PDB entry 6IGM | electron microscopy, 4.00 A resolution | chains E and H of the 9 polymer chains in the assembly

[Chain E]
Protein: RuvB-like 1
Organism: Homo sapiens
Notes: EC 3.6.4.12
Reference sequence: Q9Y265 (RUVB1_HUMAN); residues 1-456 here = UniProt positions 1-456
Sequence (456 residues; row label = number of the first residue in the row):
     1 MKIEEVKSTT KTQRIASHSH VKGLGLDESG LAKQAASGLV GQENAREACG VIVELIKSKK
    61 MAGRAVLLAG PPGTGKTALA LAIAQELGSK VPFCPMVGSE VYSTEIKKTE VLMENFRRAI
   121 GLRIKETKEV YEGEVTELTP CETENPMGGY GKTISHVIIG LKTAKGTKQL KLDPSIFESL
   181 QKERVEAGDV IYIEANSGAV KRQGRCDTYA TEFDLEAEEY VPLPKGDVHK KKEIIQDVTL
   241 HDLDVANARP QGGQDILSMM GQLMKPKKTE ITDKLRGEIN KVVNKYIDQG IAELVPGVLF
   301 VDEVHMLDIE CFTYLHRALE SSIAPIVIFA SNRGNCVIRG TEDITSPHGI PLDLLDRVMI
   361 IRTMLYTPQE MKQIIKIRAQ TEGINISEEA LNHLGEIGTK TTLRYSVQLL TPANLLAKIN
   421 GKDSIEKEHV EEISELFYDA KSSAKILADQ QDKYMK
Unresolved in the structure: 1-11, 141-152, 195-218, 252-267, 444-456
UniProt features mapped onto this chain:
  - binding site (ATP): Gly70 to Thr77
  - modified residue: Lys453 (N6-acetyllysine)
  - cross-link (Glycyl lysine isopeptide (Lys-Gly)): Lys2 (interchain with G-Cter in SUMO2), Lys225 (interchain with G-Cter in SUMO1), Lys445 (interchain with G-Cter in SUMO2)
  - mutagenesis: Lys76 (K76M: No effect on interaction with NOPCHAP1), Asp302 (D302N: Abolishes ATPase activity; inhibition of MYC- and CTNNB1-mediated transformation), Glu303 (E303Q: Reduces ATPase activity. Decreases interaction with NOPCHAP1. No effect on formation of RUVBL1-RUVBL2 heteromeric complex)

[Chain H]
Protein: Helicase SRCAP
Organism: Homo sapiens
Notes: EC 3.6.4.-
Reference sequence: Q6ZRS2 (SRCAP_HUMAN); numbering as in UniProt (aligned over 1-3230)
Sequence (3230 residues; row label = number of the first residue in the row):
     1 MQSSPSPAHP QLPVLQTQMV SDGMTGSNPV SPASSSSPAS SGAGGISPQH IAQDSSLDGP
    61 PGPPDGATVP LEGFSLSQAA DLANKGPKWE KSHAEIAEQA KHEAEIETRI AELRKEGFWS
   121 LKRLPKVPEP PRPKGHWDYL CEEMQWLSAD FAQERRWKRG VARKVVRMVI RHHEEQRQKE
   181 ERARREEQAK LRRIASTMAK DVRQFWSNVE KVVQFKQQSR LEEKRKKALD LHLDFIVGQT
   241 EKYSDLLSQS LNQPLTSSKA GSSPCLGSSS AASSPPPPAS RLDDEDGDFQ PQEDEEEDDE
   301 ETIEVEEQQE GNDAEAQRRE IELLRREGEL PLEELLRSLP PQLLEGPSSP SQTPSSHDSD
   361 TRDGPEEGAE EEPPQVLEIK PPPSAVTQRN KQPWHPDEDD EEFTANEEEA EDEEDTIAAE
   421 EQLEGEVDHA MELSELAREG ELSMEELLQQ YAGAYAPGSG SSEDEDEDEV DANSSDCEPE
   481 GPVEAEEPPQ EDSSSQSDSV EDRSEDEEDE HSEEEETSGS SASEESESEE SEDAQSQSQA
   541 DEEEEDDDFG VEYLLARDEE QSEADAGSGP PTPGPTTLGP KKEITDIAAA AESLQPKGYT
   601 LATTQVKTPI PLLLRGQLRE YQHIGLDWLV TMYEKKLNGI LADEMGLGKT IQTISLLAHL
   661 ACEKGNWGPH LIIVPTSVML NWEMELKRWC PSFKILTYYG AQKERKLKRQ GWTKPNAFHV
   721 CITSYKLVLQ DHQAFRRKNW RYLILDEAQN IKNFKSQRWQ SLLNFNSQRR LLLTGTPLQN
   781 SLMELWSLMH FLMPHVFQSH REFKEWFSNP LTGMIEGSQE YNEGLVKRLH KVLRPFLLRR
   841 VKVDVEKQMP KKYEHVIRCR LSKRQRCLYD DFMAQTTTKE TLATGHFMSV INILMQLRKV
   901 CNHPNLFDPR PVTSPFITPG ICFSTASLVL RATDVHPLQR IDMGRFDLIG LEGRVSRYEA
   961 DTFLPRHRLS RRVLLEVATA PDPPPRPKPV KMKVNRMLQP VPKQEGRTVV VVNNPRAPLG
  1021 PVPVRPPPGP ELSAQPTPGP VPQVLPASLM VSASPAGPPL IPASRPPGPV LLPPLQPNSG
  1081 SLPQVLPSPL GVLSGTSRPP TPTLSLKPTP PAPVRLSPAP PPGSSSLLKP LTVPPGYTFP
  1141 PAAATTTSTT TATATTTAVP APTPAPQRLI LSPDMQARLP SGEVVSIGQL ASLAQRPVAN
  1201 AGGSKPLTFQ IQGNKLTLTG AQVRQLAVGQ PRPLQRNVVH LVSAGGQHHL ISQPAHVALI
  1261 QAVAPTPGPT PVSVLPSSTP STTPAPTGLS LPLAANQVPP TMVNNTGVVK IVVRQAPRDG
  1321 LTPVPPLAPA PRPPSSGLPA VLNPRPTLTP GRLPTPTLGT ARAPMPTPTL VRPLLKLVHS
  1381 PSPEVSASAP GAAPLTISSP LHVPSSLPGP ASSPMPIPNS SPLASPVSST VSVPLSSSLP
  1441 ISVPTTLPAP ASAPLTIPIS APLTVSASGP ALLTSVTPPL APVVPAAPGP PSLAPSGASP
  1501 SASALTLGLA TAPSLSSSQT PGHPLLLAPT SSHVPGLNST VAPACSPVLV PASALASPFP
  1561 SAPNPAPAQA SLLAPASSAS QALATPLAPM AAPQTAILAP SPAPPLAPLP VLAPSPGAAP
  1621 VLASSQTPVP VMAPSSTPGT SLASASPVPA PTPVLAPSST QTMLPAPVPS PLPSPASTQT
  1681 LALAPALAPT LGGSSPSQTL SLGTGNPQGP FPTQTLSLTP ASSLVPTPAQ TLSLAPGPPL
  1741 GPTQTLSLAP APPLAPASPV GPAPAHTLTL APASSSASLL APASVQTLTL SPAPVPTLGP
  1801 AAAQTLALAP ASTQSPASQA SSLVVSASGA APLPVTMVSR LPVSKDEPDT LTLRSGPPSP
  1861 PSTATSFGGP RPRRQPPPPP RSPFYLDSLE EKRKRQRSER LERIFQLSEA HGALAPVYGT
  1921 EVLDFCTLPQ PVASPIGPRS PGPSHPTFWT YTEAAHRAVL FPQQRLDQLS EIIERFIFVM
  1981 PPVEAPPPSL HACHPPPWLA PRQAAFQEQL ASELWPRARP LHRIVCNMRT QFPDLRLIQY
  2041 DCGKLQTLAV LLRQLKAEGH RVLIFTQMTR MLDVLEQFLT YHGHLYLRLD GSTRVEQRQA
  2101 LMERFNADKR IFCFILSTRS GGVGVNLTGA DTVVFYDSDW NPTMDAQAQD RCHRIGQTRD
  2161 VHIYRLISER TVEENILKKA NQKRMLGDMA IEGGNFTTAY FKQQTIRELF DMPLEEPSSS
  2221 SVPSAPEEEE ETVASKQTHI LEQALCRAED EEDIRAATQA KAEQVAELAE FNENDGFPAG
  2281 EGEEAGRPGA EDEEMSRAEQ EIAALVEQLT PIERYAMKFL EASLEEVSRE ELKQAEEQVE
  2341 AARKDLDQAK EEVFRLPQEE EEGPGAGDES SCGTGGGTHR RSKKAKAPER PGTRVSERLR
  2401 GARAETQGAN HTPVISAHQT RSTTTPPRCS PARERVPRPA PRPRPTPASA PAAIPALVPV
  2461 PVSAPVPISA PNPITILPVH ILPSPPPPSQ IPPCSSPACT PPPACTPPPA HTPPPAQTCL
  2521 VTPSSPLLLG PPSVPISASV TNLPLGLRPE AELCAQALAS PESLELASVA SSETSSLSLV
  2581 PPKDLLPVAV EILPVSEKNL SLTPSAPSLT LEAGSIPNGQ EQEAPDSAEG TTLTVLPEGE
  2641 ELPLCVSESN GLELPPSAAS DEPLQEPLEA DRTSEELTEA KTPTSSPEKP QELVTAEVAA
  2701 PSTSSSATSS PEGPSPARPP RRRTSADVEI RGQGTGRPGQ PPGPKVLRKL PGRLVTVVEE
  2761 KELVRRRRQQ RGAASTLVPG VSETSASPGS PSVRSMSGPE SSPPIGGPCE AAPSSSLPTP
  2821 PQQPFIARRH IELGVTGGGS PENGDGALLA ITPPAVKRRR GRPPKKNRSP ADAGRGVDEA
  2881 PSSTLKGKTN GADPVPGPET LIVADPVLEP QLIPGPQPLG PQPVHRPNPL LSPVEKRRRG
  2941 RPPKARDLPI PGTISSAGDG NSESRTQPPP HPSPLTPLPP LLVCPTATVA NTVTTVTIST
  3001 SPPKRKRGRP PKNPPSPRPS QLPVLDRDST SVLESCGLGR RRQPQGQGES EGSSSDEDGS
  3061 RPLTRLARLR LEAEGMRGRK SGGSMVVAVI QDDLDLADSG PGGLELTPPV VSLTPKLRST
  3121 RLRPGSLVPP LETEKLPRKR AGAPVGGSPG LAKRGRLQPP SPLGPEGSVE ESEAEASGEE
  3181 EEGDGTPRRR PGPRRLVGTT NQGDQRILRS SAPPSLAGPA VSHRGRKAKT
Unresolved in the structure: 1-850, 875-892, 975-1899, 1941-1958, 2154-2159, 2191-3230
UniProt features mapped onto this chain:
  - DNA-binding region: Lys2857 to Ser2869 (A.T hook 1), Lys2936 to Leu2948 (A.T hook 2), Lys3004 to Ser3016 (A.T hook 3)
  - binding site (ATP): Asp643 to Thr650
  - modified residue: Ser1172 (Phosphoserine)
  - natural variant: Gln392 to Thr3230 (deletion: In DEHMBA), Arg840 to Thr3230 (deletion: In DEHMBA), Ser1278 to Thr3230 (deletion: In DEHMBA), Leu1642 to Thr3230 (deletion: In DEHMBA), Arg2070 to Thr3230 (deletion: In DEHMBA), Arg2435 to Thr3230 (deletion: In FLHS), Arg2444 to Thr3230 (deletion: In FLHS)

[Chain E / chain H interface]
Pairs across the interface (23):
  Ile124(E) with Leu1960(H); Gln1964(H); Gln1968(H)
  Lys125(E) with Gln1964(H), hydrogen bond (backbone-side chain)
  Glu126(E) with Pro1962(H); Gln1964(H), hydrogen bond
  Lys128(E) with Pro1962(H)
  Ile234(E) with Leu1960(H)
  Ile235(E) with Leu1960(H)
  Gln236(E) with Val1959(H); Leu1960(H), hydrogen bond (side chain-backbone)
  Asp237(E) with Leu1960(H); Arg1965(H)
  Val238(E) with Arg1965(H)
  Leu243(E) with Gln1968(H); Leu1969(H)
  Ala246(E) with Leu1969(H), hydrophobic; Glu1971(H)
  Asn247(E) with Leu1969(H); Glu1971(H)
  Pro250(E) with Glu1971(H)
  Tyr286(E) with Asp1967(H); Gln1968(H)
Other interface residues (no listed pair), chain E (15 interface residues in all): Thr127
Other interface residues (no listed pair), chain H (12 interface residues in all): Phe1961, Gln1963, Ser1970

[In short]
Chain E and chain H form an interface of 15 and 12 residues respectively, with 3 hydrogen bonds. Polar pairs
include Lys125(E)-Gln1964(H), Glu126(E)-Gln1964(H) and Gln236(E)-Leu1960(H).
Here chain E is RuvB-like 1 and chain H is Helicase SRCAP, both from Homo sapiens. Entry 6IGM (Cryo-EM
Structure of Human SRCAP Complex) was determined by electron microscopy.
